197L - chain A; structure by X-ray diffraction, 2.10 A resolution.

[Chain A]
Molecule: Lysozyme
From: Enterobacteria phage T4
Notes: EC 3.2.1.17; engineered mutation(s): C54T, C97A, A129M, F153A
UniProt: P00720 (LYCV_BPT4); residue numbers follow UniProt; this construct covers 1-164
Chain sequence (164 residues; each row starts with the number of its first residue):
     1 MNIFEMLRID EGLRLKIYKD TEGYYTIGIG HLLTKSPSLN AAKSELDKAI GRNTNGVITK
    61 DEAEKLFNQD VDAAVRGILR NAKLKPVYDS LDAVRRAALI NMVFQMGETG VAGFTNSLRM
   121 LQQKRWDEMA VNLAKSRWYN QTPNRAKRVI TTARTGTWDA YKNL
Unresolved in the structure: 163-164
Construct notes: conflict Thr54 (Cys in P00720), Ala97 (Cys in P00720), Met129 (Ala in P00720), Ala153 (Phe in P00720)
Curated features (UniProtKB/Swiss-Prot):
  - active site (Proton donor/acceptor): Glu11, Asp20
  - binding site (substrate): Leu32, Phe104, Ser117, Asn132
  - mutagenesis: Glu11 (E11A/F/H/M/N: Complete loss of enzymatic activity; E11N: Loss of 84% of enzymatic activity; E11Q: Complete loss of activity), Asp20 (D20A/N/S/T: Complete loss of enzymatic activity; D20C: Nearly no effet on specific enzymatic activity; D20E/Q: Loss of 99% of enzymatic activity), Thr26 (T26E: Complete loss of activity at neutral pH; covalently bound substrate; T26H: Facilitates transglycosylation more effectively than hydrolysis; covalently bound substrate), Gly30 (G30A: Almost complete loss of enzymatic activity; G30F: Almost complete loss of enzymatic activity. The enzyme is destabilized by 1.5 kcal/mol), Ser117 (S117F: 10-fold decrease in enzymatic activity; S117I: 500-fold decrease in enzymatic activity; S117V: 50-fold decrease in enzymatic activity), Asn132 (N132I: 5-fold decrease in enzymatic activity; N132M/F: 2-fold decrease in enzymatic activity)

[Overview]
Curated annotation (UniProt) lists active-site residues Glu11 and Asp20, 4 substrate-binding residues and 6
mutagenesis sites.
Chain A is Lysozyme (Enterobacteria phage T4); the structure, Thermodynamic and structural compensation in
"size-switch" core-repacking variants of T4 lysozyme, was determined by X-ray diffraction (same publication as
195L, 196L, 198L, 199L and 200L).
